PDB entry 1N2C | X-ray diffraction, 3.00 A resolution | chains D and G of the 8 polymer chains in the assembly

# Chain D
Name: Nitrogenase molybdenum-iron protein
Organism: Azotobacter vinelandii
Notes: EC 1.18.6.1; fragment: chains a and c are the alpha chains, chains b and d are the beta chains
Reference sequence: P07329 (NIFK_AZOVI); residues 2-523 here correspond to UniProt positions 1-522 (UniProt number = residue number - 1)
Sequence (522 residues; numbered 2 to 523; the number before each row is that of its first residue):
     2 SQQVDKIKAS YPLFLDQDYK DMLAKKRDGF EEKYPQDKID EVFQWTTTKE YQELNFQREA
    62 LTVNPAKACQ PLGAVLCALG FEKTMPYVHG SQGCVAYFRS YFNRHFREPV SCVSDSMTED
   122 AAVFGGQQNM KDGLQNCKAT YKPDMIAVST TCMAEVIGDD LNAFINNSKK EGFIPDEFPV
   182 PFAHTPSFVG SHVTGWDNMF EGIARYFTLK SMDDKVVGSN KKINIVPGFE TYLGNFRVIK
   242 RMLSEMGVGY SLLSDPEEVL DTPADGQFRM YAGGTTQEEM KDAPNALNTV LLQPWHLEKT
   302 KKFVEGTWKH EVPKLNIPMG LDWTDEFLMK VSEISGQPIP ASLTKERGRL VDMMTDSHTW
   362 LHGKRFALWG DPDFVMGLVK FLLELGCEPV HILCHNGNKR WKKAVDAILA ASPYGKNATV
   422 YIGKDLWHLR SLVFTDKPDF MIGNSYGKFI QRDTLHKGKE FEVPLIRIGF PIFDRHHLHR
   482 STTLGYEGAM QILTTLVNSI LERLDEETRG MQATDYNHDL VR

# Chain G
Name: Nitrogenase iron protein
Organism: Azotobacter vinelandii
Notes: EC 1.18.6.1
Reference sequence: P00459 (NIF1_AZOVI); residue numbers follow UniProt; this construct covers 1-289
Sequence (289 residues; numbered 1 to 289; the number before each row is that of its first residue):
     1 AMRQCAIYGK GGIGKSTTTQ NLVAALAEMG KKVMIVGCDP KADSTRLILH SKAQNTIMEM
    61 AAEAGTVEDL ELEDVLKAGY GGVKCVESGG PEPGVGCAGR GVITAINFLE EEGAYEDDLD
   121 FVFYDVLGDV VCGGFAMPIR ENKAQEIYIV CSGEMMAMYA ANNISKGIVK YANSGSVRLG
   181 GLICNSRNTD REDELIIALA NKLGTQMIHF VPRDNVVQRA EIRRMTVIEY DPKAKQADEY
   241 RALARKVVDN KLLVIPNPIT MDELEELLME FGIMEVEDES IVGKTAEEV
Unresolved in the structure: 275-289

# Interface between chain D and chain G
Pairs across the interface (25; chain D residue first):
  Glu156(D) with Arg100(G), salt bridge; Ile103(G)
  Val157(D) with Cys97(G), hydrophobic; Ile103(G)
  Ile158(D) with Gly133(G), hydrogen bond (backbone-backbone); Gly134(G)
  Gly159(D) with Ile103(G); Gly133(G); Gly134(G); Arg140(G), hydrogen bond (backbone-side chain)
  Asp160(D) with Arg140(G)
  Asp161(D) with Arg140(G); Tyr171(G)
  Asn163(D) with Glu141(G)
  Ala164(D) with Ser174(G)
  Asn167(D) with Glu141(G); Ser174(G)
  Asn168(D) with Lys170(G), hydrogen bond (side chain-backbone); Asn173(G); Ser174(G), hydrogen bond (side chain-backbone)
  Lys171(D) with Asn173(G), hydrogen bond (side chain-backbone)
  Pro187(D) with Arg100(G)
  Phe189(D) with Arg100(G)
  Val190(D) with Arg100(G)
  Lys400(D) with Asp69(G), salt bridge
Interface residues without a listed pair, chain D (18 interface residues in all): Gln128, His185, Lys303
Interface residues without a listed pair, chain G (14 interface residues in all): Glu111, Cys132

# Overview
18 residues of chain D face 14 of chain G across their interface; the contacts include 5 hydrogen bonds and 2
salt bridges. Polar contacts include Glu156(D)-Arg100(G), Lys400(D)-Asp69(G) and Gly159(D)-Arg140(G).
Here chain D is Nitrogenase molybdenum-iron protein and chain G is Nitrogenase iron protein, both from
Azotobacter vinelandii. Entry 1N2C (Nitrogenase complex from azotobacter vinelandii stabilized by
ADP-tetrafluoroaluminate) was determined by X-ray diffraction.
